PDB entry 7U97 | electron microscopy, 2.66 A resolution | chains u and 5 of the 60 polymer chains in the assembly

# Chain u (and 5)
Protein: Capsid protein
Organism: Snake adeno-associated virus
Notes: chain 5 of this document is another copy of the same molecule, construct and numbering; everything in this record applies to it too
Reference sequence: Q6V7U2 (Q6V7U2_9VIRU); residues 214-726 here = UniProt positions 214-726
Amino-acid sequence (513 residues; row label = number of the first residue in the row):
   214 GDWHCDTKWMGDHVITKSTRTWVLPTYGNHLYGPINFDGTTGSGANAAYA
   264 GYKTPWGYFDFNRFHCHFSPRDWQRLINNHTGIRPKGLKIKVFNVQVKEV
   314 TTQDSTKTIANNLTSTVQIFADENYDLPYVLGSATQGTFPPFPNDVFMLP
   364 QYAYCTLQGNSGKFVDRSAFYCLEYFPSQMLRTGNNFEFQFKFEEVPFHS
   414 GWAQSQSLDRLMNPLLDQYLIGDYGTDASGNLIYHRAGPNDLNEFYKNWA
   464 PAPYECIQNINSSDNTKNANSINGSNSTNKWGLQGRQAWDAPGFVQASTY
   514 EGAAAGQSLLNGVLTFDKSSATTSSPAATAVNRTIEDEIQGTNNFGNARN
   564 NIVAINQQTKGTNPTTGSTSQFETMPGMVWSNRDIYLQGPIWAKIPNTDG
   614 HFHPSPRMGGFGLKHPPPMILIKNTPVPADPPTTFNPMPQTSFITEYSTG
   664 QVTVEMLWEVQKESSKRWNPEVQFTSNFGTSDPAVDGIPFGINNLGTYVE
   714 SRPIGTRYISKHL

# Chain u / chain 5 interface
Residue-residue contacts (94):
  H243(u) - N357(5)  hydrogen bond (backbone-side chain)
  Y245(u) - F355(5)  hydrophobic
  Y245(u) - N357(5)
  Y245(u) - I705(5)
  Y245(u) - G709(5)
  P247(u) - P696(5)
  P247(u) - G700(5)
  P247(u) - I705(5)
  P247(u) - N706(5)
  P247(u) - N707(5)
  N249(u) - P696(5)
  N249(u) - A697(5)
  Y265(u) - G700(5)
  Y265(u) - I701(5)  hydrogen bond (side chain-backbone)
  Y265(u) - I705(5)  hydrogen bond (side chain-backbone)
  E312(u) - K311(5)  salt bridge
  N325(u) - K311(5)
  N325(u) - N324(5)  hydrogen bond
  T327(u) - Q309(5)  hydrogen bond
  T327(u) - N324(5)  hydrogen bond
  T327(u) - L326(5)
  T327(u) - T396(5)
  Q331(u) - W216(5)
  G375(u) - P696(5)
  K376(u) - S694(5)
  K376(u) - D695(5)  salt bridge
  K376(u) - P696(5)
  F377(u) - T693(5)
  F377(u) - P696(5)  hydrophobic
  F377(u) - G700(5)
  F377(u) - I701(5)  hydrophobic
  V378(u) - F691(5)
  V378(u) - G692(5)
  D379(u) - S689(5)
  D379(u) - F691(5)
  S381(u) - I701(5)
  A382(u) - I701(5)
  F383(u) - F355(5)  hydrophobic
  F383(u) - I701(5)
  F383(u) - I705(5)  hydrophobic
  C385(u) - F355(5)  hydrophobic
  C385(u) - P356(5)
  E387(u) - W216(5)  hydrogen bond (backbone-side chain)
  E387(u) - C218(5)
  E387(u) - P356(5)
  E387(u) - N357(5)
  Y388(u) - C218(5)
  Y388(u) - T220(5)
  Y388(u) - S282(5)
  Y388(u) - D285(5)  hydrogen bond
  F389(u) - W216(5)
  F389(u) - C218(5)  hydrogen bond (backbone-backbone)
  P390(u) - W216(5)
  P390(u) - C218(5)
  P390(u) - D219(5)
  S391(u) - D215(5)
  S391(u) - W216(5)  hydrogen bond (backbone-backbone)
  Q392(u) - D215(5)
  M393(u) - G214(5)
  M393(u) - D215(5)  hydrogen bond (backbone-side chain)
  M393(u) - W216(5)  hydrophobic
  M393(u) - N307(5)  hydrogen bond
  M393(u) - Q664(5)
  R395(u) - N307(5)  hydrogen bond
  K636(u) - N357(5)  hydrogen bond
  V640(u) - Q309(5)
  V640(u) - K311(5)
  P641(u) - Y660(5)  hydrogen bond (backbone-side chain)
  P641(u) - T662(5)
  A642(u) - Y660(5)
  D643(u) - V313(5)
  D643(u) - K320(5)  salt bridge
  D643(u) - Y660(5)
  P644(u) - V236(5)  hydrophobic
  P644(u) - P238(5)  hydrophobic
  P644(u) - Y660(5)
  P645(u) - P238(5)
  P645(u) - M361(5)
  T646(u) - Y240(5)
  T647(u) - M361(5)
  F648(u) - G350(5)
  F648(u) - M361(5)
  F648(u) - L362(5)
  F648(u) - P363(5)  hydrophobic
  N649(u) - M361(5)
  P650(u) - Q349(5)
  M651(u) - S533(5)
  M651(u) - A534(5)  hydrophobic
  M651(u) - T535(5)
  P652(u) - D358(5)
  P652(u) - V359(5)
  P652(u) - S533(5)
  Q653(u) - V359(5)  hydrogen bond (backbone-backbone)
  F656(u) - V359(5)  hydrophobic
Other interface residues (no listed pair), chain u (51 interface residues in all): L244, G246, I248, A263, P268, Q316, S328, P639, I657
Other interface residues (no listed pair), chain 5 (62 interface residues in all): H217, T234, T239, H280, F281, F306, T319, I322, Q364, N690, F703, G704, L708

# Summary
Chain u and chain 5 form an interface of 51 and 62 residues respectively, with 16 hydrogen bonds and 3 salt
bridges. Polar pairs include E312(u)-K311(5), K376(u)-D695(5) and D643(u)-K320(5).
Chain u and chain 5 are both Capsid protein (Snake adeno-associated virus); the structure, SAAV pH 4.0 capsid
structure, was determined by electron microscopy together with 7U94, 7U95 and 7U96 from the same study.
